PDB entry 3AAD | X-ray diffraction, 3.30 A resolution | chains A and D of the 3 polymer chains in the assembly

[Chain A]
Protein: Transcription initiation factor TFIID subunit 1
Organism: Homo sapiens
Notes: EC 2.7.11.1; fragment: Bromodomain
UniProtKB: P21675 (TAF1_HUMAN); numbering as in UniProt (aligned over 1342-1629)
Amino-acid sequence (292 residues; numbered 1338 to 1629; the number before each row is that of its first residue):
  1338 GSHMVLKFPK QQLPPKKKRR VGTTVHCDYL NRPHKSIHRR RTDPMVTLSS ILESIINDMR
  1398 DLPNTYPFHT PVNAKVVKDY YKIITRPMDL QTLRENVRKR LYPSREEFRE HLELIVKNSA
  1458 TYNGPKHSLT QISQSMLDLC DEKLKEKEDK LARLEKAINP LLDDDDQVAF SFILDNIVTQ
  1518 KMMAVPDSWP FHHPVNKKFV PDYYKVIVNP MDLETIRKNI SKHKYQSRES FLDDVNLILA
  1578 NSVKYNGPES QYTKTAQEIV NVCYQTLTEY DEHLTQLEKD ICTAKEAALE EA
Disordered / not traced: 1338-1352, 1367-1378, 1629
Differences from the reference sequence: expression tag (1338-1341)
Cystine bridges: Cys1364-Cys1619

[Chain D]
Protein: Histone chaperone ASF1A
Organism: Homo sapiens
UniProtKB: Q9Y294 (ASF1A_HUMAN); residues 1-155 here = UniProt positions 1-155
Amino-acid sequence (158 residues; numbered -2 to 155; the number before each row is that of its first residue; numbers below 1 keep their minus sign (Gly-2 is residue -2)):
    -2 GSHMAKVQVN NVVVLDNPSP FYNPFQFEIT FECIEDLSED LEWKIIYVGS AESEEYDQVL
    58 DSVLVGPVPA GRHMFVFQAD APNPGLIPDA DAVGVTVVLI TCTYRGQEFI RVGYYVNNEY
   118 TETELRENPP VKPDFSKLQR NILASNPRVT RFHINWED
Disordered / not traced: -2 to 0, 153-155
Differences from the reference sequence: expression tag (-2 to 0)
Swiss-Prot annotation at these positions:
  - motif: Ile31 to Asp37 (Required for interaction with HIRA)
  - mutagenesis: Glu36 to Asp37 (Abrogates interaction with HIRA and induction of senescence-associated heterochromatin foci), Asp37 (D37A: Abrogates interaction with CHAF1B and HIRA), Glu49 (E49A: Loss of interaction with TLK2), Asp54 (D54R: Reduces interaction with histone H3), Val62 to Pro64 (Abrogates interaction with HIRA and induction of senescence-associated heterochromatin foci), Asp88 (D88A: Loss of interaction with TLK2. Reduced phosphorylation), Val94 (V94R: Abrogates interaction with histone H3 and histone H4. Loss of interaction with TLK2. Reduced phosphorylation), Arg108 (R108E: Reduces interaction with histone H3)

[How chain A and chain D interact]
Contacting residue pairs - 24 pairs, chain A then chain D:
  Glu1443(A) - Glu124(D)
  Arg1446(A) - Glu124(D)  salt bridge
  Arg1446(A) - Asn125(D)
  Glu1450(A) - Asn125(D)
  Asp1502(A) - Leu140(D)
  Asp1502(A) - Ala141(D)  hydrogen bond (side chain-backbone)
  Asp1503(A) - Ala141(D)
  Asp1503(A) - Ser142(D)
  Ala1506(A) - Tyr112(D)  hydrophobic
  Ala1506(A) - Leu140(D)
  Ala1506(A) - Ser142(D)
  Phe1509(A) - Val92(D)
  Phe1509(A) - Val94(D)  hydrophobic
  Phe1509(A) - Tyr112(D)  hydrophobic
  Ile1510(A) - Tyr112(D)
  Asn1513(A) - Ala48(D)
  Gln1517(A) - Ala48(D)
  Gln1517(A) - Glu49(D)  hydrogen bond
  Tyr1607(A) - Arg145(D)
  His1610(A) - Tyr112(D)  hydrogen bond
  His1610(A) - Pro144(D)
  His1610(A) - Arg145(D)
  Gln1613(A) - Asn143(D)
  Leu1614(A) - Ser142(D)
Also at the interface, not in a pair above, chain A (16 interface residues in all): Lys1482, Val1505
Also at the interface, not in a pair above, chain D (16 interface residues in all): Thr93, Glu119, Asn138
The authors on this interface:
  - pairs named by the authors: Ala1506(A)-Tyr112(D) (hydrophobic contact), Phe1509(A)-Tyr112(D) (hydrophobic contact), Ile1510(A)-Tyr112(D) (hydrophobic contact), His1610(A)-Tyr112(D) (hydrophobic contact)
  - hot spots on chain A (mutagenesis) - F1509A, W1526A, F1536A, Y1589A, Y1607A, H1610A: decreased binding to Histone chaperone ASF1A (chain D)
  - hot spots on chain D (mutagenesis) - V10A, V92A, V94A, Y112A: decreased binding to Transcription initiation factor TFIID subunit 1 (chain A)

[Overview]
The chain A/chain D interface involves 16 residues from each chain; the contacts include 3 hydrogen bonds and
1 salt bridge. Polar contacts include Arg1446(A)-Glu124(D), Asp1502(A)-Ala141(D) and Gln1517(A)-Glu49(D). The
authors report hydrophobic contacts between Ala1506(A) and Tyr112(D), Phe1509(A) and Tyr112(D) and Ile1510(A)
and Tyr112(D) among others. The paper reports that F1509A, W1526A and F1536A of chain A, among others, reduce
binding to Histone chaperone ASF1A (chain D); V10A, V92A and V94A of chain D, among others, reduce binding to
Transcription initiation factor TFIID subunit 1 (chain A); 10 substitutions were tested in all.
Chain A is Transcription initiation factor TFIID subunit 1 and chain D is Histone chaperone ASF1A, both from
Homo sapiens; the structure, Structure of the histone chaperone CIA/ASF1-double bromodomain complex linking
histone modifications and site-specific histone eviction, was determined by X-ray diffraction.
